PDB entry 7EKO | electron microscopy, 3.30 A resolution | chains C and N of the 15 polymer chains in the assembly

[Chain C]
Name: ATP-dependent Clp protease proteolytic subunit
From: Chlamydomonas reinhardtii
Notes: EC 3.4.21.92
Reference sequence: A8IJ60 (A8IJ60_CHLRE); residues 1-296 here correspond to UniProt positions 50-345 (UniProt number = residue number + 49)
Chain sequence (296 residues; row label = number of the first residue in the row):
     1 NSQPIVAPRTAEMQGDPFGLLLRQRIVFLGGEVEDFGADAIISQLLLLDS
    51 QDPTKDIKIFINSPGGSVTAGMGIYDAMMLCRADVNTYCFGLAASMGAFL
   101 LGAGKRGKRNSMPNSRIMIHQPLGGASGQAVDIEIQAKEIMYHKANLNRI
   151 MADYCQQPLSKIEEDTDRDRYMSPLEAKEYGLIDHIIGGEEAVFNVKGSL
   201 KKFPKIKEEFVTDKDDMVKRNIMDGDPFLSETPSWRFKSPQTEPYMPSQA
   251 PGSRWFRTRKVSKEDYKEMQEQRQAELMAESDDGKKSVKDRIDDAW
Not modelled in the structure: 1-16, 191-296

[Chain N]
Name: ATP-dependent Clp protease proteolytic subunit
From: Chlamydomonas reinhardtii
Reference sequence: A8IH07 (A8IH07_CHLRE); residues 1-383 here correspond to UniProt positions 33-415 (UniProt number = residue number + 32)
Chain sequence (383 residues; each row starts with the number of its first residue):
     1 LVVHARASRYDRRKPPPPDLPSLLFDQRIVYLGMPLVPAVTELMVAELLY
    51 LEKQGATLPIEMLINSSGTTRQDGEILSFDSEGVALTSTMGFIKNPISTV
   101 NMGLAVGWSCVVLSFGRKGWRKSLPHSLAMIQQPRVPPTGQRQAIEVHIK
   151 WREVLDYKRELLRMFSLGTGLPVDKLDADMQRPLYMRPQDALEYGIIDEI
   201 IEPNEDKAEKAAQYWIRSGRAESEGRLEQWQEYLSLQEEYALKDSFRKVM
   251 TQDLRAAYRDTSSKLLKNSSRNMEQVQEFKERLPDDMLTENDEVRLPFSR
   301 DGVKLAILNAECYAERNIARQVAANKVSVPDKWRAAYAARPAPAAPAAEV
   351 DYDALIRAVEAMDEKAFATTDLDTLVEQYRVPA
Not modelled in the structure: 1-10, 349-383

[How chain C and chain N interact]
Pairs across the interface (41):
  H120(C) - Q143(N)
  Q121(C) - Q143(N)  hydrogen bond
  Q121(C) - I145(N)
  P122(C) - Q143(N)
  P122(C) - A144(N)  hydrogen bond (backbone-backbone)
  L123(C) - Q141(N)
  L123(C) - R142(N)
  L123(C) - Q143(N)
  G124(C) - Q141(N)
  G124(C) - R142(N)  hydrogen bond (backbone-backbone)
  G124(C) - Q143(N)
  G124(C) - V147(N)
  G125(C) - T139(N)
  G125(C) - Q141(N)
  A126(C) - P138(N)
  A126(C) - T139(N)  hydrogen bond (backbone-backbone)
  S127(C) - P138(N)
  G128(C) - R135(N)
  G128(C) - V136(N)  hydrogen bond (backbone-backbone)
  Q129(C) - Q132(N)
  Q129(C) - Q133(N)  hydrogen bond
  Q129(C) - P134(N)
  Q129(C) - R135(N)
  A130(C) - Q133(N)
  A130(C) - P134(N)  hydrogen bond (backbone-backbone)
  A130(C) - V154(N)  hydrophobic
  A130(C) - K158(N)
  V131(C) - Q133(N)
  V131(C) - Q181(N)
  I133(C) - V136(N)  hydrophobic
  I133(C) - W151(N)  hydrophobic
  E134(C) - W151(N)
  A137(C) - V147(N)  hydrophobic
  A137(C) - W151(N)  hydrophobic
  I140(C) - A144(N)  hydrophobic
  I140(C) - V147(N)  hydrophobic
  M141(C) - A144(N)
  M141(C) - H148(N)
  K144(C) - A144(N)
  K144(C) - I145(N)
  D167(C) - Q143(N)
Also at the interface, not in a pair above, chain C (20 interface residues in all): D169
Also at the interface, not in a pair above, chain N (19 interface residues in all): P137

[Overview]
Chain C and chain N form an interface of 20 and 19 residues respectively; the contacts include 7 hydrogen
bonds. Polar pairs include Q121(C)-Q143(N), Q129(C)-Q133(N) and P122(C)-A144(N).
Chain C is ATP-dependent Clp protease proteolytic subunit and chain N is ATP-dependent Clp protease
proteolytic subunit, both from Chlamydomonas reinhardtii; the structure, CrClpP-S1, was determined by electron
microscopy together with 7EKQ from the same study.
